6CP5 - chains 8 and 7 of the 16 polymer chains in the assembly; structure by electron microscopy, 4.20 A resolution (low resolution: residue-level contacts below are approximate; hydrogen-bond / salt-bridge calls are withheld).

# Chain 8
Molecule: ATP synthase protein 8
Organism: Saccharomyces cerevisiae (strain ATCC 204508 / S288c)
Reference sequence: P00856 (ATP8_YEAST); residues 1-48 here = UniProt positions 1-48
Sequence (48 residues; numbered 1 to 48; the number before each row is that of its first residue):
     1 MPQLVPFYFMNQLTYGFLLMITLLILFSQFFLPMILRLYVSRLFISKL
Disordered / not traced: 1-6

# Chain 7
Molecule: ATP synthase subunit d, mitochondrial
Organism: Saccharomyces cerevisiae (strain ATCC 204508 / S288c)
Reference sequence: P30902 (ATP7_YEAST); residues 1-173 here correspond to UniProt positions 2-174 (UniProt number = residue number + 1)
Sequence (173 residues; each row starts with the number of its first residue):
     1 SLAKSAANKLDWAKVISSLRITGSTATQLSSFKKRNDEARRQLLELQSQP
    51 TEVDFSHYRSVLKNTSVIDKIESYVKQYKPVKIDASKQLQVIESFEKHAM
   101 TNAKETESLVSKELKDLQSTLDNIQSARPFDELTVDDLTKIKPEIDAKVE
   151 EMVKKGKWDVPGYKDRFGNLNVM
Disordered / not traced: 1-106
UniProt features mapped onto this chain:
  - modified residue: Ser-1 (N-acetylserine)

# Chain 8 / chain 7 interface
Residue-residue contacts - 22 pairs, chain 8 then chain 7:
  Leu-32(8) / Trp-158(7)
  Leu-36(8) / Val-149(7)
  Leu-36(8) / Met-152(7)
  Leu-36(8) / Trp-158(7)
  Arg-37(8) / Asp-136(7)
  Arg-37(8) / Thr-139(7)
  Leu-38(8) / Val-135(7)
  Tyr-39(8) / Tyr-163(7)
  Val-40(8) / Val-149(7)
  Ser-41(8) / Val-135(7)
  Ser-41(8) / Leu-138(7)
  Arg-42(8) / Tyr-163(7)
  Arg-42(8) / Phe-167(7)
  Leu-43(8) / Val-160(7)
  Leu-43(8) / Pro-161(7)
  Leu-43(8) / Gly-162(7)
  Leu-43(8) / Tyr-163(7)
  Phe-44(8) / Glu-144(7)
  Phe-44(8) / Ile-145(7)
  Ile-45(8) / Leu-138(7)
  Ser-46(8) / Arg-166(7)
  Lys-47(8) / Arg-166(7)
Other interface residues (no listed pair), chain 8 (14 interface residues in all): Pro-33
Other interface residues (no listed pair), chain 7 (19 interface residues in all): Leu-133, Lys-142, Lys-148, Val-153

# Summary
Chain 8 and chain 7 form an interface of 14 and 19 residues respectively.
Here chain 8 is ATP synthase protein 8 and chain 7 is ATP synthase subunit d, mitochondrial, both from
Saccharomyces cerevisiae (strain ATCC 204508 / S288c). Entry 6CP5 (Monomer yeast ATP synthase Fo reconstituted
in nanodisc with inhibitor of oligomycin bound generated from focused ...) was determined by electron
microscopy together with 6CP3, 6CP6 and 6CP7 from the same study.
